7MFG - chains A and D of the 12 polymer chains in the assembly; structure by electron microscopy, 3.87 A resolution.

== Chain A ==
Protein: Hemagglutinin HA1 chain
Source organism: Influenza A virus
Reference sequence: Q6WG00 (Q6WG00_9INFA); the construct lacks a stretch of the UniProt sequence, so the offset changes along the chain: 11-55 = UniProt 18-62; 56-81 = UniProt 64-89; 82-92 = UniProt 91-101; 93-116 = UniProt 103-126; 2 more segments
Chain sequence (326 residues; each row starts with the number of its first residue; a row labelled like 116A-116C holds insertion residues (116A, then the next letters in order)):
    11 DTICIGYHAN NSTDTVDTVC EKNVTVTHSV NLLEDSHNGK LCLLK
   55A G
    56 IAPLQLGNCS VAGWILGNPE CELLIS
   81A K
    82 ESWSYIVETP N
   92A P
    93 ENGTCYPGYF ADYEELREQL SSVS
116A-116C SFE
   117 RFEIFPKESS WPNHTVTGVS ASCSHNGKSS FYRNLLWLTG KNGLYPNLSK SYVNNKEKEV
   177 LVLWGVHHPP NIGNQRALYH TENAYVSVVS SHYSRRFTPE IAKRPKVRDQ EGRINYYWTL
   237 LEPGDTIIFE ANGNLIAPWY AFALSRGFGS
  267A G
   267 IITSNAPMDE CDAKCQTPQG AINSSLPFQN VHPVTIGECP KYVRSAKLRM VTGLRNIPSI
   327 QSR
Disordered / not traced: 326-329
Construct notes: conflict Cys30 (Leu37 in Q6WG00)
Cystine bridges: Cys52-Cys277, Cys64-Cys76, Cys97-Cys139, Cys281-Cys305
Covalently attached groups: N-acetylglucosamine (NAG) linked to Asn21, Asn33, Asn63, Asn94, Asn129, Asn163, Asn289

== Chain D ==
Protein: Hemagglutinin HA2 chain
Source organism: Influenza A virus
Reference sequence: Q289M7 (HEMA_I00A1); residues 1-176 here correspond to UniProt positions 344-519 (UniProt number = residue number + 343)
Chain sequence (222 residues; numbered 1 to 222; the number before each row is that of its first residue):
     1 GLFGAIAGFI EGGWTGMVDG WYGYHHQNEQ GSGYAADQKS TQNAINCITN KVNSVIEKMN
    61 TQFTAVGKEF NKLERRMENL NKKVDDGFLD IWTYNAELLV LLENERTLDF HDSNVKNLYE
   121 KVKSQLKNNA KEIGNGCFEF YHKCNNECME SVKNGTYDYP KYSEESKLNR EKIDGVSGRL
   181 VPRGSPGSGY IPEAPRDGQA YVRKDGEWVL LSTFLGHHHH HH
Disordered / not traced: 1-9, 167-222
Construct notes: conflict Cys47 (Gly390 in Q289M7); expression tag (177-222)
Cystine bridges: Cys144-Cys148
Covalently attached groups: glycan linked to Asn154
Swiss-Prot annotation at these positions:
  - glycosylation: Asn154 (N-linked (GlcNAc...) asparagine)

== Chain A / chain D interface ==
Residue-residue contacts (8; chain A residue first):
  Asp104(A) with Leu73(D)
  Glu106(A) with Arg76(D)
  Glu107(A) with Leu73(D); Arg76(D), salt bridge
  Glu110(A) with Arg75(D); Asn79(D), hydrogen bond
  Gln111(A) with Lys72(D); Arg75(D), hydrogen bond
Other interface residues (no listed pair), chain A (7 interface residues in all): His208, Trp234

== In short ==
7 residues of chain A face 5 of chain D across their interface, with 2 hydrogen bonds and 1 salt bridge. Among
the polar pairs are Glu107(A)-Arg76(D), Glu110(A)-Asn79(D) and Gln111(A)-Arg75(D).
Here chain A is Hemagglutinin HA1 chain and chain D is Hemagglutinin HA2 chain, both from Influenza A virus.
Entry 7MFG (Cryo-EM structure of the VRC310 clinical trial, vaccine-elicited, human antibody 310-030-1D06 Fab
in complex with an ...) was determined by electron microscopy.
